8HAH - chains G and H of the 11 polymer chains in the assembly; structure by electron microscopy, 3.90 A resolution.

== Chain G ==
Name: Histone H2A type 1-B/E
From: Homo sapiens
UniProt: P04908 (H2A1B_HUMAN); residues 1-129 here correspond to UniProt positions 2-130 (UniProt number = residue number + 1)
Sequence (129 residues; row label = number of the first residue in the row):
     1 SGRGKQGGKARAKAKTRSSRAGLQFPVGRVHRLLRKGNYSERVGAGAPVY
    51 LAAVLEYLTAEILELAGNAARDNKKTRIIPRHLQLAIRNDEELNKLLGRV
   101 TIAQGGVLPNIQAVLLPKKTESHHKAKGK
Not modelled in the structure: 1-13, 119-129
Curated features (UniProtKB/Swiss-Prot):
  - modified residue: Ser1 (N-acetylserine), Arg3 (Citrulline), Lys5 (N6-(2-hydroxyisobutyryl)lysine), Lys9 (N6-(2-hydroxyisobutyryl)lysine), Lys13 (N6-(beta-hydroxybutyryl)lysine), Lys36 (N6-(2-hydroxyisobutyryl)lysine), Lys74 (N6-(2-hydroxyisobutyryl)lysine), Lys75 (N6-(2-hydroxyisobutyryl)lysine), Lys95 (N6-(2-hydroxyisobutyryl)lysine), Gln104 (N5-methylglutamine), Lys118 (N6-(2-hydroxyisobutyryl)lysine), Lys119 (N6-crotonyllysine), Thr120 (Phosphothreonine), Lys125 (N6-crotonyllysine)
  - cross-link (Glycyl lysine isopeptide (Lys-Gly)): Lys13 (interchain with G-Cter in ubiquitin), Lys15 (interchain with G-Cter in ubiquitin), Lys119 (interchain with G-Cter in ubiquitin)

== Chain H ==
Name: Histone H2B type 1-J
From: Homo sapiens
UniProt: P06899 (H2B1J_HUMAN); residues 1-125 here correspond to UniProt positions 2-126 (UniProt number = residue number + 1)
Sequence (125 residues; numbered 1 to 125; the number before each row is that of its first residue):
     1 PEPAKSAPAPKKGSKKAVTKAQKKDGKKRKRSRKESYSIYVYKVLKQVHP
    51 DTGISSKAMGIMNSFVNDIFERIAGEASRLAHYNKRSTITSREIQTAVRL
   101 LLPGELAKHAVSEGTKAVTKYTSAK
Not modelled in the structure: 1-28, 125
Curated features (UniProtKB/Swiss-Prot):
  - modified residue: Pro1 (N-acetylproline), Glu2 (ADP-ribosyl glutamic acid), Lys5 (N6-(2-hydroxyisobutyryl)lysine), Ser6 (ADP-ribosylserine), Lys11 (N6-(beta-hydroxybutyryl)lysine), Lys12 (N6-(2-hydroxyisobutyryl)lysine), Ser14 (Phosphoserine), Lys15 (N6-acetyllysine), Lys16 (N6-(beta-hydroxybutyryl)lysine), Lys20 (N6-(2-hydroxyisobutyryl)lysine), Lys23 (N6-(2-hydroxyisobutyryl)lysine), Lys24 (N6-(2-hydroxyisobutyryl)lysine), Lys34 (N6-(2-hydroxyisobutyryl)lysine), Glu35 (PolyADP-ribosyl glutamic acid), Ser36 (Phosphoserine), Lys43 (N6-(2-hydroxyisobutyryl)lysine), Lys46 (N6-(2-hydroxyisobutyryl)lysine), Lys57 (N6,N6-dimethyllysine), Arg79 (Dimethylated arginine), Lys85 (N6,N6,N6-trimethyllysine) and 6 more in UniProt
  - glycosylation: Ser112 (O-linked (GlcNAc) serine)
  - cross-link (Glycyl lysine isopeptide (Lys-Gly)): Lys5 (interchain with G-Cter in SUMO2), Lys20 (interchain with G-Cter in SUMO2), Lys34 (interchain with G-Cter in ubiquitin), Lys120 (interchain with G-Cter in ubiquitin)

== How chain G and chain H interact ==
Contacting residue pairs - 41 pairs, chain G then chain H:
  Ala21(G) - Lys120(H)  hydrogen bond (backbone-side chain)
  Gln24(G) - Lys43(H)  hydrogen bond (backbone-side chain)
  Phe25(G) - Tyr40(H)  hydrophobic
  Pro26(G) - Tyr40(H)
  Arg29(G) - Glu35(H)  salt bridge
  Arg29(G) - Ser36(H)  hydrogen bond (side chain-backbone)
  Arg29(G) - Tyr37(H)
  Arg29(G) - Tyr40(H)  hydrogen bond
  Arg32(G) - Arg33(H)
  Arg32(G) - Glu35(H)  salt bridge
  Tyr39(G) - Ala74(H)
  Ser40(G) - Ile89(H)
  Glu41(G) - Ser87(H)
  Arg42(G) - Ile89(H)
  Gly44(G) - Ile89(H)  hydrogen bond (backbone-backbone)
  Ala47(G) - Ser91(H)
  Ala47(G) - Ile94(H)
  Tyr50(G) - Ile94(H)  hydrophobic
  Tyr50(G) - Gln95(H)  hydrogen bond
  Tyr50(G) - Val98(H)
  Tyr50(G) - Gly114(H)
  Leu51(G) - Phe70(H)  hydrophobic
  Leu51(G) - Ile73(H)  hydrophobic
  Leu55(G) - Ile69(H)  hydrophobic
  Tyr57(G) - Leu106(H)
  Tyr57(G) - His109(H)
  Tyr57(G) - Glu113(H)
  Thr59(G) - Met62(H)
  Ile62(G) - Met62(H)  hydrophobic
  Ile62(G) - Phe65(H)  hydrophobic
  Leu63(G) - Val44(H)  hydrophobic
  Glu64(G) - Val48(H)
  Asn68(G) - His49(H)
  Thr76(G) - Thr52(H)
  Thr76(G) - Gly53(H)
  Arg77(G) - Gly53(H)
  Ile78(G) - Thr52(H)
  Ile78(G) - Gly53(H)  hydrogen bond (backbone-backbone)
  Ile78(G) - Ile54(H)  hydrophobic
  Glu92(G) - Glu105(H)
  Lys95(G) - Pro103(H)
Also at the interface, not in a pair above, chain G (38 interface residues in all): Arg17, Gly22, Leu33, Leu34, Val43, Ala53, Val54, Leu58, Glu61, Gly67, Leu83, Ala103
Also at the interface, not in a pair above, chain H (44 interface residues in all): Val41, Leu45, Asp51, Ala58, Ile61, Val66, Gly75, Ser78, Thr88, Thr90, Ala110, Val111, Tyr121

== In short ==
The interface between chain G and chain H involves 38 residues on one side and 44 on the other; the contacts
include 7 hydrogen bonds and 2 salt bridges. Among the polar pairs are Arg29(G)-Glu35(H), Arg32(G)-Glu35(H)
and Ala21(G)-Lys120(H).
Chain G is Histone H2A type 1-B/E and chain H is Histone H2B type 1-J, both from Homo sapiens; the structure,
Cryo-EM structure of the p300 catalytic core bound to the H4K12acK16ac nucleosome, class 2 (3.9 angstrom ...,
was determined by electron microscopy together with 8HAG, 8HAI, 8HAJ, 8HAK, 8HAL, 8HAM and 8HAN from the same
study.
